Entry 6SQT (X-ray diffraction, 1.84 A resolution); this record covers chains AAA and BBB of the 3 polymer chains in the assembly.

Chain AAA (and BBB):
Protein: U1 small nuclear ribonucleoprotein A
Source organism: Homo sapiens
Notes: chain BBB of this document is another copy of the same molecule, construct and numbering; everything in this record applies to it too
Reference sequence: P09012 (SNRPA_HUMAN); residues 1-98 here = UniProt positions 1-98
Chain sequence (98 residues; row label = number of the first residue in the row):
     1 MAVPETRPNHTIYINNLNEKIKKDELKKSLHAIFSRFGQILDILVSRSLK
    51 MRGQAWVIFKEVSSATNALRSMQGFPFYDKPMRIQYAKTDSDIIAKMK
Not modelled in the structure: 1-2, 98 (chain BBB: 1-2, 90-98)
Differences from the reference sequence: engineered mutation H31 (Tyr in P09012), R36 (Gln in P09012), W56 (Phe in P09012)

How chain AAA and chain BBB interact:
Contacting residue pairs (22):
  S29(AAA) with V3(BBB)
  A32(AAA) with V3(BBB), hydrophobic
  R36(AAA) with T6(BBB); R7(BBB); P8(BBB); R70(BBB)
  F37(AAA) with R70(BBB)
  S71(AAA) with R70(BBB)
  Q73(AAA) with Q73(BBB)
  G74(AAA) with Q73(BBB)
  F75(AAA) with E5(BBB); T6(BBB); Q73(BBB); I84(BBB); Q85(BBB)
  P76(AAA) with Q73(BBB); R83(BBB); I84(BBB); Q85(BBB), hydrogen bond (backbone-side chain)
  F77(AAA) with V3(BBB), hydrophobic; E5(BBB)
  P81(AAA) with R83(BBB)
Interface residues without a listed pair, chain AAA (15 interface residues in all): I33, N67, R70, R83
Interface residues without a listed pair, chain BBB (11 interface residues in all): L69

In short:
15 residues of chain AAA and 11 residues of chain BBB are in contact; the contacts include 1 hydrogen bond.
Its one hydrogen-bonded contact is P76(AAA)-Q85(BBB).
Both chains are U1 small nuclear ribonucleoprotein A (Homo sapiens). Entry 6SQT (Structure of the U1A variant
A1-98 Y31H/Q36R/F56W triple mutant) was determined by X-ray diffraction, deposited together with 6SQN, 6SQQ,
6SQV and 6SR7.
